Entry 3MB2 (X-ray diffraction, 2.41 A resolution); this record covers chains B and C of the 6 polymer chains in the assembly.

# Chain B
Protein: 4-oxalocrotonate tautomerase family enzyme - beta subunit
Organism: Chloroflexus aurantiacus
Notes: EC 5.3.2.2
UniProt: A9W9V0 (A9W9V0_CHLAA); residues 1-72 here correspond to UniProt positions 2-73 (UniProt number = residue number + 1)
Sequence (72 residues; row label = number of the first residue in the row):
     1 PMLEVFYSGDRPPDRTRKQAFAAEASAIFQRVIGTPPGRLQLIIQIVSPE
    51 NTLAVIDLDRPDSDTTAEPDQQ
Unresolved in the structure: 60-72
From the paper describing this entry:
  - catalytic residues: Pro1
  - mutagenesis - P1A (83-fold): decreased catalytic activity on 1
  - mutagenesis - R39A (8-fold): decreased catalytic activity
  - mutagenesis - R11A: unchanged catalytic activity on 1
  - mutagenesis - P1A (65-fold): decreased catalytic activity on 3
  - mutagenesis - R11A, R39A: unchanged catalytic activity on 3
  - binding site for sulfate ion: Thr35, Arg39

# Chain C
Protein: 4-oxalocrotonate tautomerase family enzyme - alpha subunit
Organism: Chloroflexus aurantiacus
Notes: EC 5.3.2.2
UniProt: A9W9U6 (A9W9U6_CHLAA); residues 1-72 here = UniProt positions 1-72
Sequence (72 residues; numbered 1 to 72; the number before each row is that of its first residue):
     1 MLLLRITMLEGRSTEQKAELARALSAAAAAAFDVPLAEVRLIIQEVPPTH
    51 WTVGGISMAELRQQASTSTQGQ
Unresolved in the structure: 63-72
From the paper describing this entry:
  - catalytic residues: Arg40 (proposed by the authors, not directly observed)
  - catalytic residues: Arg12
  - mutagenesis - R12A (70-fold), R40A (46-fold): decreased catalytic activity on 1
  - mutagenesis - R12A (22-fold): decreased catalytic activity on 3
  - mutagenesis - R40A (2.6-fold): increased catalytic activity on 3
  - binding site for sulfate ion: Arg12, Arg40
  - binding site for sulfate ion: Trp51 (from molecular simulation)

# How chain B and chain C interact
Residue-residue contacts (9):
  Met2(B) - Leu3(C)  hydrophobic
  Met2(B) - Arg5(C)
  Met2(B) - Ile42(C)  hydrophobic
  Glu4(B) - Arg5(C)  salt bridge
  Arg39(B) - Arg40(C)
  Gln41(B) - Met1(C)
  Gln41(B) - Leu3(C)
  Gln41(B) - Arg40(C)
  Leu42(B) - Met1(C)
Other interface residues (no listed pair), chain B (6 interface residues in all): Ile43

# Summary
Chain B and chain C form an interface of 6 and 5 residues respectively, with 1 salt bridge. Its one
salt-bridged contact is Glu4(B)-Arg5(C). From the paper: catalytic residues Pro1(B) and Arg40(C) among others;
R12A and R40A of chain C reduce catalytic activity on 1; 5 substitutions were tested in all.
Chain B is 4-oxalocrotonate tautomerase family enzyme - beta subunit and chain C is 4-oxalocrotonate
tautomerase family enzyme - alpha subunit, both from Chloroflexus aurantiacus; the structure, Kinetic and
Structural Characterization of a Heterohexamer 4-Oxalocrotonate Tautomerase from Chloroflexus aurantiacus
J-10-fl: Implications for Functional ..., was determined by X-ray diffraction.
